PDB entry 4I2X | X-ray diffraction, 2.48 A resolution | chains A and B of the 3 polymer chains in the assembly

[Chain A]
Protein: FabOX117 light chain
Source organism: Homo sapiens
Amino-acid sequence (214 residues; row label = number of the first residue in the row):
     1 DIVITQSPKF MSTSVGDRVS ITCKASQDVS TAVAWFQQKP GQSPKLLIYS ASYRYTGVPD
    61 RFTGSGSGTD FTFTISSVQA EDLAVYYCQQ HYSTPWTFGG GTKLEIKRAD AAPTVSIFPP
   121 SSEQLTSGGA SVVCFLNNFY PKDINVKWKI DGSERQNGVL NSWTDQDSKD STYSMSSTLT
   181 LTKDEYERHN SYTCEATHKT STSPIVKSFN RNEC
Disulfide bonds: Cys-23/Cys-88, Cys-134/Cys-194

[Chain B]
Protein: FabOX117 heavy chain
Source organism: Homo sapiens
Amino-acid sequence (229 residues; row label = number of the first residue in the row):
     1 EVKLQQSGPE LVKPGASVKI SCKASGYSFT SYYIHWVKQR PGQGLEWIGW VFPGSGNTKY
    61 NEKFKGKATL TADTSSSTAY MQLSSLTSED SAVYFCARGN YDRAWFAYWG QGTLVTVSAA
   121 KTTPPSVYPL APGSAAQTNS MVTLGCLVKG YFPEPVTVTW NSGSLSSGVH TFPAVLQSDL
   181 YTLSSSVTVP SSTWPSETVT CNVAHPASST KVDKKIVPRD CGKHHHHHH
Disulfide bonds: Cys-22/Cys-96, Cys-146/Cys-201
Metal / ion sites: Zn2+: His-224, His-228
Reported in the primary citation:
  - conformationally variable residues (order/disorder transition, side-chain flip): Arg-103, Gly-133 to Ser-140

[How chain A and chain B interact]
Disulfides between the chains: Cys-214(A)/Cys-221(B)
Pairs across the interface (83):
  Asp-1(A) with Lys-63(B)
  Ala-32(A) with Trp-105(B)
  Val-33(A) with Trp-105(B)
  Ala-34(A) with Trp-105(B), hydrophobic
  Phe-36(A) with Phe-106(B); Trp-109(B), hydrophobic
  Gln-38(A) with Gln-39(B), hydrogen bond
  Ser-43(A) with Phe-95(B); Trp-109(B); Gly-110(B), hydrogen bond (side chain-backbone)
  Pro-44(A) with Leu-45(B), hydrophobic; Phe-95(B); Trp-109(B)
  Leu-46(A) with Phe-106(B); Ala-107(B), hydrophobic
  Tyr-49(A) with Tyr-101(B); Trp-105(B), hydrophobic
  Ser-50(A) with Trp-105(B)
  Tyr-55(A) with Asn-100(B); Tyr-101(B); Ala-107(B); Tyr-108(B)
  Thr-56(A) with Tyr-101(B)
  Tyr-87(A) with Gln-39(B); Gln-43(B); Leu-45(B), hydrophobic
  Gln-89(A) with Phe-106(B)
  His-91(A) with Arg-103(B); Ala-104(B); Trp-105(B)
  Thr-94(A) with Trp-47(B); Lys-59(B), hydrogen bond
  Pro-95(A) with Trp-47(B), hydrophobic; Asn-61(B)
  Trp-96(A) with His-35(B); Trp-47(B); Trp-50(B), hydrophobic; Phe-106(B), hydrophobic
  Phe-98(A) with Leu-45(B); Phe-106(B), hydrophobic
  Ser-116(A) with Thr-143(B)
  Phe-118(A) with Leu-130(B); Ala-131(B); Pro-132(B); Thr-143(B)
  Pro-119(A) with Ala-131(B); Arg-219(B)
  Pro-120(A) with Arg-219(B), hydrogen bond (backbone-side chain)
  Ser-121(A) with Tyr-128(B); Pro-129(B); Arg-219(B)
  Glu-123(A) with Tyr-128(B); Pro-129(B); Lys-214(B), salt bridge
  Gln-124(A) with Tyr-128(B); Lys-149(B)
  Ser-127(A) with Tyr-128(B), hydrogen bond
  Ser-131(A) with Leu-147(B)
  Val-133(A) with Leu-130(B), hydrophobic
  Phe-135(A) with Phe-172(B), hydrophobic; Ser-184(B); Ser-185(B); Ser-186(B)
  Asn-137(A) with His-170(B); Phe-172(B); Ser-186(B), hydrogen bond
  Asn-138(A) with His-170(B), hydrogen bond
  Ser-162(A) with Phe-172(B); Pro-173(B), hydrogen bond (side chain-backbone)
  Trp-163(A) with Pro-173(B)
  Thr-164(A) with Thr-171(B); Phe-172(B)
  Ser-174(A) with His-170(B), hydrogen bond; Phe-172(B)
  Met-175(A) with Phe-172(B)
  Ser-176(A) with Phe-172(B); Ser-184(B), hydrogen bond
  Glu-213(A) with Ser-134(B); His-224(B)
  Cys-214(A) with Gly-133(B); Ser-134(B), hydrogen bond (backbone-backbone); Cys-221(B), disulfide; His-224(B)
Interface residues without a listed pair, chain A (48 interface residues in all): Gln-42, Leu-160, Asn-161, Asp-167, Thr-178, Thr-180, Asn-212
Interface residues without a listed pair, chain B (48 interface residues in all): Gly-44, Glu-46, Leu-144, Gly-145, Val-175, Gln-177, Asp-220

[Summary]
The chain A/chain B interface involves 48 residues from each chain; the contacts include 1 disulfide bond, 11
hydrogen bonds and 1 salt bridge. Polar pairs include Glu-123(A)/Lys-214(B), Gln-38(A)/Gln-39(B) and
Ser-43(A)/Gly-110(B). His-224(B) and His-228(B) coordinate Zn2+. The paper reports conformational variability
at Arg-103(B) and Gly-133(B).
Chain A is FabOX117 light chain and chain B is FabOX117 heavy chain, both from Homo sapiens; the structure,
Crystal structure of Signal Regulatory Protein gamma (SIRP-gamma) in complex with FabOX117, was determined by
X-ray diffraction.
